PDB entry 3VED | X-ray diffraction, 2.50 A resolution | chains B and C of the 3 polymer chains in the assembly

[Chain B (and C)]
Protein: DypB
Source organism: Rhodococcus jostii
Notes: EC 1.11.1.-; chain C of this document is another copy of the same molecule, construct and numbering; everything in this record applies to it too
UniProt: Q0SE24 (Q0SE24_RHOSR); numbering as in UniProt (aligned over 1-350)
Sequence (353 residues; numbered -2 to 350; the number before each row is that of its first residue; numbers below 1 keep their minus sign (Gly-2 is residue -2)):
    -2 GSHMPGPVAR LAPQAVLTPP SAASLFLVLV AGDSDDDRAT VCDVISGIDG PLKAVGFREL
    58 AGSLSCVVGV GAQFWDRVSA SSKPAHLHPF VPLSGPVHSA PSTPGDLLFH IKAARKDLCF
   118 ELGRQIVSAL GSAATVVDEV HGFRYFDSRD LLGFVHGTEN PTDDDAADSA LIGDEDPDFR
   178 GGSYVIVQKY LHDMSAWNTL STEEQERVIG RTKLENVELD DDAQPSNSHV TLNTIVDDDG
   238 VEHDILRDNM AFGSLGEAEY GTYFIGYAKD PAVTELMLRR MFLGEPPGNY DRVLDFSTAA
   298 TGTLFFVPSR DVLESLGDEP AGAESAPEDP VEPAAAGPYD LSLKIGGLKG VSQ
Disordered / not traced: -2 to 5, 315-350
Construct notes: expression tag (-2 to 0); engineered mutation His153 (Asp in Q0SE24)
Bound ions: heme Fe near His226 (its only coordinating residue here)
Residues lining bound ligands: heme (HEM): Asp147, Leu149, Phe151, Val152, His153, Gly154, Thr155, Glu156, Gln185, Tyr187, His189, Ile206, Arg208, His226, Val227, Asn230, Thr231, Ile242, Arg244, Thr259, Phe261, Thr271, Met274, Leu275, Met278, Val290, Ser294
What the authors report for this chain:
  - binding site for chloride ion: His153, Arg244, Asn246
  - mutagenesis - D153H: decreased catalytic activity
  - catalytic residues: Arg244

[How chain B and chain C interact]
Residue-residue contacts (12):
  Arg146(B) with Leu211(C)
  Gly150(B) with Leu211(C)
  Ser198(B) with Glu200(C)
  Thr199(B) with Thr199(C); Glu200(C), hydrogen bond (backbone-side chain)
  Glu200(B) with Ser198(C); Thr199(C), hydrogen bond (side chain-backbone); Glu200(C)
  Leu211(B) with Arg146(C); Gly150(C); Lys210(C)
  Glu212(B) with Lys210(C), salt bridge
Interface residues without a listed pair, chain B (8 interface residues in all): Lys210

[In short]
8 residues of chain B face 7 of chain C across their interface; the contacts include 2 hydrogen bonds and 1
salt bridge. Polar contacts include Glu212(B)-Lys210(C) and Thr199(B)-Glu200(C). Ligands of chain B: heme. The
paper reports the catalytic residue Arg244(B); D153H of chain B reduces catalytic activity.
Chain B and chain C are both DypB (Rhodococcus jostii); the structure, Rhodococcus jostii RHA1 DypB D153H
variant in complex with heme, was determined by X-ray diffraction together with 3VEC, 3VEE, 3VEF and 3VEG from
the same study.
